Entry 7C97 (electron microscopy, 3.68 A resolution); this record covers chains A and C of the 11 polymer chains in the assembly.

[Chain A]
Name: DNA-directed RNA polymerase subunit alpha
From: Escherichia coli
Notes: EC 2.7.7.6
UniProt: F4VJT6 (F4VJT6_ECOLX); residue numbers follow UniProt; this construct covers 1-329
Sequence (329 residues; numbered 1 to 329; the number before each row is that of its first residue):
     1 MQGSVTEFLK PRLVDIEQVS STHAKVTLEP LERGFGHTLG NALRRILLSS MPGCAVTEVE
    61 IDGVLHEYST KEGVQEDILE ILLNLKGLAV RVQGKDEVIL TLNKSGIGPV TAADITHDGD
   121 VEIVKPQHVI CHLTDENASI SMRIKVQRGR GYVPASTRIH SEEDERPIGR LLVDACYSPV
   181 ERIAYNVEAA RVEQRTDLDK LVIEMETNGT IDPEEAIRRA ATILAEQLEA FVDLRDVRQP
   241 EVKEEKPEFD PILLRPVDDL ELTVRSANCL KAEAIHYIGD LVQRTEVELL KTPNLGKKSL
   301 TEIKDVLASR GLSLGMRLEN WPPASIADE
Disordered / not traced: 1-6, 237-329

[Chain C]
Name: DNA-directed RNA polymerase subunit beta
From: Escherichia coli (strain K12)
Notes: EC 2.7.7.6
UniProt: P0A8V2 (RPOB_ECOLI); residues 1-1342 here = UniProt positions 1-1342
Sequence (1342 residues; row label = number of the first residue in the row):
     1 MVYSYTEKKR IRKDFGKRPQ VLDVPYLLSI QLDSFQKFIE QDPEGQYGLE AAFRSVFPIQ
    61 SYSGNSELQY VSYRLGEPVF DVQECQIRGV TYSAPLRVKL RLVIYEREAP EGTVKDIKEQ
   121 EVYMGEIPLM TDNGTFVING TERVIVSQLH RSPGVFFDSD KGKTHSSGKV LYNARIIPYR
   181 GSWLDFEFDP KDNLFVRIDR RRKLPATIIL RALNYTTEQI LDLFFEKVIF EIRDNKLQME
   241 LVPERLRGET ASFDIEANGK VYVEKGRRIT ARHIRQLEKD DVKLIEVPVE YIAGKVVAKD
   301 YIDESTGELI CAANMELSLD LLAKLSQSGH KRIETLFTND LDHGPYISET LRVDPTNDRL
   361 SALVEIYRMM RPGEPPTREA AESLFENLFF SEDRYDLSAV GRMKFNRSLL REEIEGSGIL
   421 SKDDIIDVMK KLIDIRNGKG EVDDIDHLGN RRIRSVGEMA ENQFRVGLVR VERAVKERLS
   481 LGDLDTLMPQ DMINAKPISA AVKEFFGSSQ LSQFMVQNNP LSEITHKRRI SALGPGGLTR
   541 ERAGFEVRDV HPTHYGRVCP IETPEGPNIG LINSLSVYAQ TNEYGFLETP YRKVTDGVVT
   601 DEIHYLSAIE EGNYVIAQAN SNLDEEGHFV EDLVTCRSKG ESSLFSRDQV DYMDVSTQQV
   661 VSVGASLIPF LEHDDANRAL MGANMQRQAV PTLRADKPLV GTGMERAVAV DSGVTAVAKR
   721 GGVVQYVDAS RIVIKVNEDE MYPGEAGIDI YNLTKYTRSN QNTCINQMPC VSLGEPVERG
   781 DVLADGPSTD LGELALGQNM RVAFMPWNGY NFEDSILVSE RVVQEDRFTT IHIQELACVS
   841 RDTKLGPEEI TADIPNVGEA ALSKLDESGI VYIGAEVTGG DILVGKVTPK GETQLTPEEK
   901 LLRAIFGEKA SDVKDSSLRV PNGVSGTVID VQVFTRDGVE KDKRALEIEE MQLKQAKKDL
   961 SEELQILEAG LFSRIRAVLV AGGVEAEKLD KLPRDRWLEL GLTDEEKQNQ LEQLAEQYDE
  1021 LKHEFEKKLE AKRRKITQGD DLAPGVLKIV KVYLAVKRRI QPGDKMAGRH GNKGVISKIN
  1081 PIEDMPYDEN GTPVDIVLNP LGVPSRMNIG QILETHLGMA AKGIGDKINA MLKQQQEVAK
  1141 LREFIQRAYD LGADVRQKVD LSTFSDEEVM RLAENLRKGM PIATPVFDGA KEAEIKELLK
  1201 LGDLPTSGQI RLYDGRTGEQ FERPVTVGYM YMLKLNHLVD DKMHARSTGS YSLVTQQPLG
  1261 GKAQFGGQRF GEMEVWALEA YGAAYTLQEM LTVKSDDVNG RTKMYKNIVD GNHQMEPGMP
  1321 ESFNVLLKEI RSLGINIELE DE
Disordered / not traced: 1-2
Differences from the reference sequence: engineered mutation Val516 (Asp in P0A8V2)
Curated features (UniProtKB/Swiss-Prot):
  - modified residue (N6-acetyllysine): Lys1022, Lys1200
  - mutagenesis: Ile561 (I561S: Resistant to antibiotics salinamide A and B), Ile569 (I569S: Resistant to antibiotics salinamide A and B), Ala665 (A665E: Resistant to antibiotics salinamide A and B), Asp675 (D675A/G: Resistant to antibiotics salinamide A and B), Asn677 (N677H/K: Resistant to antibiotics salinamide A and B), Leu680 (L680M: Resistant to antibiotics salinamide A and B), Glu813 (E813K: Disrupts the enzyme's active center)

[How chain A and chain C interact]
Contacting residue pairs (46):
  Asn41(A) with Gly1215(C); Arg1216(C), hydrogen bond (side chain-backbone); Thr1217(C), hydrogen bond (side chain-backbone); Gly1218(C)
  Arg44(A) with Glu1083(C); Tyr1087(C); Gly1091(C), hydrogen bond (side chain-backbone)
  Arg45(A) with Glu1083(C); Asp1084(C), salt bridge; Gly1215(C); Arg1216(C)
  Leu48(A) with Ile1082(C)
  Ser49(A) with Glu1083(C), hydrogen bond
  Leu65(A) with Ile873(C)
  His66(A) with Ile929(C)
  Tyr68(A) with Tyr756(C); Ile831(C), hydrophobic; Thr927(C); Ile929(C), hydrophobic; Ala1055(C), hydrogen bond (side chain-backbone); Lys1057(C), hydrogen bond
  Thr70(A) with Ala729(C)
  Glu72(A) with Lys958(C), salt bridge
  Gly73(A) with Asp728(C), hydrogen bond (backbone-side chain)
  Val74(A) with Asp728(C); Ala729(C)
  Gln75(A) with Ala729(C); Val771(C)
  Glu76(A) with Ala729(C)
  Asp77(A) with Ala729(C); Lys755(C), salt bridge; Tyr756(C), hydrogen bond; Asn766(C), hydrogen bond
  Leu79(A) with Tyr756(C); Ile831(C), hydrophobic
  Glu80(A) with Met768(C)
  Leu83(A) with Leu693(C), hydrophobic
  Thr134(A) with Tyr726(C); Val727(C); Leu773(C)
  Tyr152(A) with Gln824(C)
  Glu181(A) with Arg821(C), hydrogen bond (backbone-side chain)
  Arg182(A) with Asn1090(C), hydrogen bond (side chain-backbone)
  Ala184(A) with Asn1090(C); Gly1091(C)
  Tyr185(A) with Tyr1087(C)
Other interface residues (no listed pair), chain A (31 interface residues in all): Lys71, Lys86, Asp135, Pro154, Ile168, Cys176, Ile183
Other interface residues (no listed pair), chain C (38 interface residues in all): Arg694, Val823, Asp826, Gly874, Arg1059, Glu1089, Thr1092, Pro1093

[Overview]
Chain A and chain C form an interface of 31 and 38 residues respectively; the contacts include 11 hydrogen
bonds and 3 salt bridges. Polar contacts include Arg45(A)-Asp1084(C), Glu72(A)-Lys958(C) and
Asp77(A)-Lys755(C). Curated annotation (UniProt) lists 7 mutagenesis sites on chain C.
Here chain A is DNA-directed RNA polymerase subunit alpha (Escherichia coli) and chain C is DNA-directed RNA
polymerase subunit beta (Escherichia coli (strain K12)). Entry 7C97 (Cryo-EM structure of an Escherichia coli
RNAP-promoter open complex (RPo) with SspA) was determined by electron microscopy.
